Entry 6BPD (X-ray diffraction, 2.32 A resolution); this record covers chains A and B.

# Chain A
Protein: Monoclonal antibody 10B12 Fab heavy chain
Organism: Mus musculus
Notes: antibody fragment or engineered binder
Chain sequence (238 residues; numbered 1 to 238; the number before each row is that of its first residue):
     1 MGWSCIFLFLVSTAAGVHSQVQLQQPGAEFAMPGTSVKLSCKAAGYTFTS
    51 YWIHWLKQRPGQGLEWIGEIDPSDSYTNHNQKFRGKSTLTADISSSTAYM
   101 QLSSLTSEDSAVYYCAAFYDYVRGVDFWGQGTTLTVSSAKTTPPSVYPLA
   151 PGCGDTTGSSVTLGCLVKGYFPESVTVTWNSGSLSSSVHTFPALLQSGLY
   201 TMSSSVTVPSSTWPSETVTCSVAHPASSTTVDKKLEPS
Not modelled in the structure: 1-20, 118-126, 152-159, 181-186, 211-216, 237-238
Disulfide bonds: Cys41-Cys115, Cys165-Cys220

# Chain B
Protein: Monoclonal antibody 10B12 Fab light chain
Organism: Mus musculus
Notes: antibody fragment or engineered binder
Chain sequence (239 residues; numbered 1 to 239; the number before each row is that of its first residue):
     1 MMSPAQFLFLLVLWIRETNGDVVMTQTPLTLSVTIGQPASMSCKSSQSLL
    51 DRDGKTYLNWFFWRPGQSPKRLIYLVSKLDSGVPDRFTGGGSGTDFTLKI
   101 NRVEAEDLGIYYCWQGTHFPQTFGGGTKLDIKRADAAPTVSIFPPSSEQL
   151 TSGGASVVCFLNNFYPKDINVKWKIDGSERQNGVLNSWTDQDSKDSTYSM
   201 SSTLTLTKDEYERHNSYTCEATHKTSTSPIVKSFNRNEC
Not modelled in the structure: 1-19, 64-70, 237-239
Disulfide bonds: Cys43-Cys113, Cys159-Cys219

# Chain A / chain B interface
Contacting residue pairs - 61 pairs, chain A then chain B:
  His54(A) with Gln121(B)
  Leu56(A) with Phe123(B), hydrophobic
  Gln58(A) with Trp63(B); Tyr112(B)
  Gly63(A) with Tyr112(B); Gly124(B)
  Leu64(A) with Leu72(B), hydrophobic; Tyr112(B), hydrophobic; Phe123(B)
  Trp66(A) with Phe119(B), hydrophobic; Pro120(B), hydrophobic; Gln121(B)
  Asn78(A) with Phe119(B)
  His79(A) with Phe119(B)
  Asn80(A) with Gly20(B); Pro120(B)
  Lys82(A) with Gly20(B), hydrogen bond (side chain-backbone)
  Tyr114(A) with Trp63(B); Leu72(B)
  Trp128(A) with Phe61(B), hydrophobic; Arg71(B); Leu72(B), hydrogen bond (side chain-backbone)
  Gly129(A) with Arg71(B)
  Tyr147(A) with Ser146(B); Glu148(B); Gln149(B); Ser152(B)
  Pro148(A) with Ser146(B); Glu148(B)
  Leu149(A) with Phe143(B); Val158(B), hydrophobic; Phe160(B), hydrophobic
  Ala150(A) with Phe143(B)
  Thr162(A) with Ser141(B); Phe143(B)
  Leu166(A) with Ser156(B)
  Lys168(A) with Gln149(B); Ser156(B); Thr205(B)
  His189(A) with Asn162(B); Asn163(B), hydrogen bond; Ser199(B), hydrogen bond
  Thr190(A) with Thr189(B)
  Phe191(A) with Phe160(B), hydrophobic; Asn162(B); Ser187(B); Thr189(B); Ser199(B); Met200(B); Ser201(B)
  Pro192(A) with Ser187(B), hydrogen bond (backbone-side chain); Trp188(B)
  Leu194(A) with Leu185(B), hydrophobic; Asn186(B); Ser187(B)
  Gln196(A) with Leu185(B)
  Ser203(A) with Phe160(B); Ser201(B), hydrogen bond
  Ser204(A) with Phe160(B)
  Ser205(A) with Phe160(B); Asn162(B), hydrogen bond
Interface residues without a listed pair, chain A (34 interface residues in all): Glu65, Gln130, Pro151, Leu163, Gly164
Interface residues without a listed pair, chain B (36 interface residues in all): Asp21, Ile73, Gly125, Pro144, Asp192

# Summary
The interface between chain A and chain B involves 34 residues on one side and 36 on the other, with 7
hydrogen bonds. Polar contacts include Lys82(A)-Gly20(B), Trp128(A)-Leu72(B) and His189(A)-Asn163(B).
Here chain A is Monoclonal antibody 10B12 Fab heavy chain and chain B is Monoclonal antibody 10B12 Fab light
chain, both from Mus musculus. Entry 6BPD (Plasmodium vivax invasion blocking monoclonal antibody 10B12) was
determined by X-ray diffraction (same publication as 6BPA, 6BPB, 6BPC, 6D03, 6D04 and 6D05).
